Entry 5Z3U (electron microscopy, 4.31 A resolution (low resolution: residue-level contacts below are approximate; hydrogen-bond / salt-bridge calls are withheld)); this record covers chains A and J of the 11 polymer chains in the assembly.

Chain A:
Name: Histone H3.2
Source organism: Xenopus laevis
Reference sequence: P84233 (H32_XENLA); residues 1-135 here correspond to UniProt positions 2-136 (UniProt number = residue number + 1)
Sequence (135 residues; row label = number of the first residue in the row):
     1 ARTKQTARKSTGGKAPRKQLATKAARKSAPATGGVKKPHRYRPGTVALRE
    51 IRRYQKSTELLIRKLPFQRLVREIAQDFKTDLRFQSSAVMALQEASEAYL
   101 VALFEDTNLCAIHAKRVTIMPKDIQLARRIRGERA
Unresolved in the structure: 1-36, 135
Construct notes: conflict Ala102 (Gly103 in P84233)
UniProt features mapped onto this chain:
  - modified residue: Arg2 (Asymmetric dimethylarginine), Thr3 (Phosphothreonine), Lys4 (Allysine), Gln5 (5-glutamyl dopamine), Thr6 (Phosphothreonine), Arg8 (Citrulline), Lys9 (N6,N6,N6-trimethyllysine), Ser10 (ADP-ribosylserine), Thr11 (Phosphothreonine), Lys14 (N6-(2-hydroxyisobutyryl)lysine), Arg17 (Asymmetric dimethylarginine), Lys18 (N6-(2-hydroxyisobutyryl)lysine), Lys23 (N6-(2-hydroxyisobutyryl)lysine), Arg26 (Citrulline), Lys27 (N6,N6,N6-trimethyllysine), Ser28 (ADP-ribosylserine), Lys36 (N6,N6,N6-trimethyllysine), Lys37 (N6-methyllysine), Tyr41 (Phosphotyrosine), Lys56 (N6,N6,N6-trimethyllysine) and 8 more in UniProt
  - lipidation: Cys110 (S-palmitoyl cysteine)

Chain J:
Molecule: 167-nt DNA strand
Sequence (167 nucleotides; row label = number of the first residue in the row; numbers below 1 keep their minus sign (DA-19 is residue -19)):
   -19 ATCGTACTTCTCGACAAGCTTCAGGATGTATATATCTGACACGTGCCTGG
    31 AGACTAGGGAGTAATCCCCTTGGCGGTTAAAACGCGGGGGACAGCGCGTA
    81 CGTGCGTTTAAGCGGTGCTAGAGCTGTCTACGACCAATTGAGCGGCCTCG
   131 GCACCGGGATTCTCGAT
Unresolved in the structure: -19 to 0, 147

Interface between chain A and chain J:
Contacting residue pairs (16; chain A residue first):
  Tyr41(A) - DT143(J)
  Tyr41(A) - DC144(J)
  Arg42(A) - DC144(J)
  Thr45(A) - DC144(J)
  Arg72(A) - DT51(J)
  Arg83(A) - DT50(J)
  Arg83(A) - DT51(J)
  Phe84(A) - DT50(J)
  Phe84(A) - DT51(J)
  Gln85(A) - DT50(J)
  Ser86(A) - DT50(J)
  Arg116(A) - DA71(J)
  Arg116(A) - DC72(J)
  Val117(A) - DA71(J)
  Thr118(A) - DA71(J)
  Met120(A) - DC72(J)
Also at the interface, not in a pair above, chain A (15 interface residues in all): Arg40, Pro43, Arg63
Also at the interface, not in a pair above, chain J (12 interface residues in all): DA60, DG66, DG68, DG69, DG70, DG145

In short:
15 residues of chain A and 12 residues of chain J are in contact.
Here chain A is Histone H3.2 (Xenopus laevis) and chain J is a 167-nt DNA strand. Entry 5Z3U (Structure of
Snf2-nucleosome complex at shl2 in ADP BeFx state) was determined by electron microscopy together with 5Z3V,
5Z3L, 5Z3O, 6IY2 and 6IY3 from the same study.
